PDB entry 8T0L | electron microscopy, 3.62 A resolution | chains J and B of the 8 polymer chains in the assembly

== Chain J ==
Protein: DNA-directed RNA polymerase subunit beta'
Source organism: Escherichia coli
Notes: EC 2.7.7.6
Reference sequence: A0A369F490 (A0A369F490_ECOLX); residue numbers follow UniProt; this construct covers 16-1373
Amino-acid sequence (1358 residues; each row starts with the number of its first residue):
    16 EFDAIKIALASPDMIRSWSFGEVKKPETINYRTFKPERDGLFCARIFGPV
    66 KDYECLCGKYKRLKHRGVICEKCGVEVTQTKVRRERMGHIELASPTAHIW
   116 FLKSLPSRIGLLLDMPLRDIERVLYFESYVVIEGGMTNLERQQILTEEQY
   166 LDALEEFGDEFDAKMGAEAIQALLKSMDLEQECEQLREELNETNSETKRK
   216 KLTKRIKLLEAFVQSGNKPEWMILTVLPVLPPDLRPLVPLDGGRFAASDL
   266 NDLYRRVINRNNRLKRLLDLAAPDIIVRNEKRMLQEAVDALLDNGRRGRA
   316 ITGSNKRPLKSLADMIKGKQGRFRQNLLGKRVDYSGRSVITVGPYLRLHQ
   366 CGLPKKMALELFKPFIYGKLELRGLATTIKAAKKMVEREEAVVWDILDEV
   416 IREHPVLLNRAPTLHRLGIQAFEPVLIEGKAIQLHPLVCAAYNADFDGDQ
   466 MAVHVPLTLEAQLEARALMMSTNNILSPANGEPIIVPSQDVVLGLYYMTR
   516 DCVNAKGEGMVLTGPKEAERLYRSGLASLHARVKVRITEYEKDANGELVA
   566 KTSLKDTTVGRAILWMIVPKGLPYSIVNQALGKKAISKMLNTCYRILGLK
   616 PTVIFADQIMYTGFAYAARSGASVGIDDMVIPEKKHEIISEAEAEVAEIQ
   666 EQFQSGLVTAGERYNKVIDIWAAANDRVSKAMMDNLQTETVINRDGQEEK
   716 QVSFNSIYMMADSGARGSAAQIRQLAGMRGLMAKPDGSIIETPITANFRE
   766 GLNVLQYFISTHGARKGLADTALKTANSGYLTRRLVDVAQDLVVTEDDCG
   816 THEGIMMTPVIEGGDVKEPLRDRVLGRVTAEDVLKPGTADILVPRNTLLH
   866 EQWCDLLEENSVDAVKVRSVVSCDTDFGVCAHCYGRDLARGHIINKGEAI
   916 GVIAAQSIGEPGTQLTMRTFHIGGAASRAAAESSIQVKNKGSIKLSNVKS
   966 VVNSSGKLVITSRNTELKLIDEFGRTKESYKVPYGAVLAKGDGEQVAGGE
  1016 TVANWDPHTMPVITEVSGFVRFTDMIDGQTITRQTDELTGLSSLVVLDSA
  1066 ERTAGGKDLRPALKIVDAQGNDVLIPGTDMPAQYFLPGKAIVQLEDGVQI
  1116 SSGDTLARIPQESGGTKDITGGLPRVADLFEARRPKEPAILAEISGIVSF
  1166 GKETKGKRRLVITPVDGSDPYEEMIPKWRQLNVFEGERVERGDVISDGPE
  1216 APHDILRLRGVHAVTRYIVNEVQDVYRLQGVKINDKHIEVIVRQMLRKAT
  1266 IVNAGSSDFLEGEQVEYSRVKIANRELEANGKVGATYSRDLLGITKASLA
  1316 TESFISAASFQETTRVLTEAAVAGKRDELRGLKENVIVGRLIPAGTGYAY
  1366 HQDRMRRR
Unresolved in the structure: 933-947, 1126-1135
Differences from the reference sequence: conflict Ala-262 (Thr in A0A369F490)

== Chain B ==
Molecule: 23-nt DNA strand
Sequence (23 nucleotides; each row starts with the number of its first residue; note: 7 numbers in that range are skipped by the numbering (no residue carries them; nothing is unmodelled there)):
     2 TTTTTTTTTTTTTT
    23 TTTTTTTTT

== Chain J / chain B interface ==
Pairs across the interface (6; chain J residue first):
  Ser-210(J) with DT7(B), phosphate contact
  Ser-319(J) with DT29(B), phosphate contact; DT30(B), phosphate contact
  Asn-320(J) with DT28(B), phosphate contact; DT29(B), sugar contact
  Arg-322(J) with DT27(B), hydrogen bond to the base
Also at the interface, not in a pair above, chain J (5 interface residues in all): Thr-212

== Overview ==
The chain J/chain B interface involves 5 residues from each chain; the contacts include 1 hydrogen bond. Its
one hydrogen-bonded contact is Arg-322(J)/DT27(B).
Here chain J is DNA-directed RNA polymerase subunit beta' (Escherichia coli) and chain B is a 23-nt DNA
strand. Entry 8T0L (E. coli Sw2/Snf2 ATPase RapA bound to both ADP-AlF3 and reconstituted E. coli RNA
polymerase post-termination ...) was determined by electron microscopy (same publication as 8SZW, 8T00 and
8T02).
